PDB entry 6HWC | X-ray diffraction, 2.80 A resolution | chains A and G of the 28 polymer chains in the assembly

[Chain A]
Name: Proteasome subunit alpha type-2
Organism: Saccharomyces cerevisiae (strain ATCC 204508 / S288c)
Notes: EC 3.4.25.1
UniProt: P23639 (PSA2_YEAST); residue numbers follow UniProt; this construct covers 1-250
Sequence (250 residues; each row starts with the number of its first residue):
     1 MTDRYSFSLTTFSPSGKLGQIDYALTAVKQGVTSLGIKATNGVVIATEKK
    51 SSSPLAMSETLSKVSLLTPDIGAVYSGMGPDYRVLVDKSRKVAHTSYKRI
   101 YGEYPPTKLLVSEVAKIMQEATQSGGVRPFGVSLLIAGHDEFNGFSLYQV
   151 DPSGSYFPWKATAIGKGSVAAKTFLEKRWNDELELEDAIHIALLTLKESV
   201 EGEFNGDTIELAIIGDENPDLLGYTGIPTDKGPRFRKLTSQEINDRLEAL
Swiss-Prot annotation at these positions:
  - cross-link: Lys108 (Glycyl lysine isopeptide (Lys-Gly) (interchain with G-Cter in ubiquitin))

[Chain G]
Name: Proteasome subunit alpha type-1
Organism: Saccharomyces cerevisiae (strain ATCC 204508 / S288c)
Notes: EC 3.4.25.1
UniProt: P21243 (PSA1_YEAST); residues -8 to 243 here correspond to UniProt positions 1-252 (UniProt number = residue number + 9)
Sequence (252 residues; row label = number of the first residue in the row; numbers below 1 keep their minus sign (Met-8 is residue -8)):
    -8 MSGAAAASAAGYDRHITIFSPEGRLYQVEYAFKATNQTNINSLAVRGKDC
    42 TVVISQKKVPDKLLDPTTVSYIFCISRTIGMVVNGPIPDARNAALRAKAE
    92 AAEFRYKYGYDMPCDVLAKRMANLSQIYTQRAYMRPLGVILTFVSVDEEL
   142 GPSIYKTDPAGYYVGYKATATGPKQQEITTNLENHFKKSKIDHINEESWE
   192 KVVEFAITHMIDALGTEFSKNDLEVGVATKDKFFTLSAENIEERLVAIAE
   242 QD
Not modelled in the structure: -8 to 1, 243
Ion coordination: Mg2+: Thr8, Tyr119, Arg122, Met125

[Interface between chain A and chain G]
Residue-residue contacts (64):
  Thr2(A) with Tyr124(G)
  Asp3(A) with Tyr124(G)
  Tyr5(A) with Ile7(G); Ala123(G), hydrophobic; Tyr124(G), hydrophobic
  Leu9(A) with Ile9(G), hydrophobic; Ala123(G), hydrophobic
  Gln20(A) with Ile9(G); Phe10(G), hydrogen bond (side chain-backbone)
  Tyr23(A) with Phe10(G), hydrophobic; Ser11(G); Pro12(G), hydrophobic; Gly14(G)
  Ala24(A) with Phe10(G), hydrophobic
  Thr26(A) with Pro12(G); Glu13(G)
  Ala27(A) with Gly14(G)
  Ser52(A) with Tyr153(G)
  Pro54(A) with Lys158(G); Glu174(G)
  Leu55(A) with Tyr157(G); Lys158(G), hydrogen bond (backbone-backbone); Ala159(G); Thr170(G); Glu174(G); Phe177(G), hydrophobic
  Ala56(A) with Gly156(G); Tyr157(G), hydrophobic
  Met57(A) with Arg37(G); Val155(G); Gly156(G), hydrogen bond (backbone-backbone); Tyr157(G); Lys158(G)
  Thr60(A) with Tyr146(G); Val155(G); Gly156(G), hydrogen bond (side chain-backbone)
  Leu61(A) with Tyr153(G), hydrophobic
  Met78(A) with Phe10(G), hydrophobic; Leu16(G), hydrophobic
  Pro80(A) with Gln117(G); Ala151(G); Gly152(G); Tyr153(G)
  Asp81(A) with Gln117(G)
  Arg83(A) with Ala113(G); Asn114(G); Gly152(G), hydrogen bond (side chain-backbone); Tyr154(G)
  Val84(A) with Asn114(G); Gln117(G)
  Asp87(A) with Lys110(G), salt bridge; Asn114(G)
  Gly126(A) with Arg122(G); Ala123(G), hydrogen bond (backbone-backbone)
  Val127(A) with Gln121(G); Arg122(G)
  Arg128(A) with Thr8(G); Phe10(G); Leu16(G); Thr120(G), hydrogen bond (side chain-backbone); Gln121(G), hydrogen bond (backbone-backbone)
  Pro129(A) with Phe10(G)
  Phe130(A) with Gln121(G)
  Gly131(A) with Phe10(G)
Also at the interface, not in a pair above, chain A (30 interface residues in all): Ser53, Ala121
Also at the interface, not in a pair above, chain G (33 interface residues in all): Leu173

[Overview]
30 residues of chain A and 33 residues of chain G are in contact, with 8 hydrogen bonds and 1 salt bridge.
Polar contacts include Asp87(A)-Lys110(G), Gln20(A)-Phe10(G) and Thr60(A)-Gly156(G). Thr8(G), Tyr119(G),
Arg122(G) and Met125(G) coordinate Mg2+.
Chain A is Proteasome subunit alpha type-2 and chain G is Proteasome subunit alpha type-1, both from
Saccharomyces cerevisiae (strain ATCC 204508 / S288c); the structure, Yeast 20S proteasome beta2-G45A mutant,
was determined by X-ray diffraction, deposited together with 6HTB, 6HTC, 6HTD, 6HTP, 6HTR, 6HUB and 30 further
entries.
